Entry 1JOT (X-ray diffraction, 2.20 A resolution); this record covers chains A and B.

== Chain A ==
Protein: Agglutinin
Organism: Maclura pomifera
UniProtKB: P18674 (LECA_MACPO); numbering as in UniProt (aligned over 1-133)
Chain sequence (133 residues; each row starts with the number of its first residue):
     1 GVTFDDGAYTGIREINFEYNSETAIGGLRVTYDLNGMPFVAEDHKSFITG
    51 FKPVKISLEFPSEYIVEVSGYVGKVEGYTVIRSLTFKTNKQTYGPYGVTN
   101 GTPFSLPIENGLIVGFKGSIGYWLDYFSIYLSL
Swiss-Prot annotation at these positions:
  - natural variant: T31 (T31V: In minor forms), K52 (K52T: In minor forms), E59 (E59D: In minor forms), V72 (V72I: In minor forms), I81 (I81V: In minor forms), N110 (N110Q: In minor forms), L112 (L112G: In minor forms)

== Chain B ==
Protein: Agglutinin
Organism: Maclura pomifera
UniProtKB: P18676 (LEC2_MACPO); residues 2-21 here correspond to UniProt positions 1-20 (UniProt number = residue number - 1)
Chain sequence (20 residues; row label = number of the first residue in the row):
     2 GRNGKSQSIIVGPWGDRVTN
Not modelled in the structure: 2, 19-21

== How chain A and chain B interact ==
Residue-residue contacts (28; chain A residue first):
  A8(A) with S9(B)
  V72(A) with R18(B)
  T79(A) with G16(B); D17(B)
  I81(A) with W15(B); G16(B)
  T102(A) with R18(B)
  P103(A) with R18(B), hydrogen bond (backbone-side chain)
  F104(A) with W15(B)
  L106(A) with W15(B), hydrophobic
  D125(A) with G16(B)
  Y126(A) with W15(B); G16(B); D17(B)
  F127(A) with P14(B); W15(B), hydrogen bond (backbone-backbone)
  S128(A) with I11(B); V12(B); G13(B); P14(B)
  I129(A) with I10(B); I11(B); V12(B), hydrogen bond (backbone-backbone)
  Y130(A) with S9(B); I10(B); I11(B)
  L131(A) with I10(B), hydrogen bond (backbone-backbone); V12(B), hydrophobic
Other interface residues (no listed pair), chain A (16 interface residues in all): V80

== In short ==
Chain A and chain B form an interface of 16 and 10 residues respectively, with 4 hydrogen bonds. Polar
contacts include P103(A)-R18(B), F127(A)-W15(B) and I129(A)-V12(B).
Chain A is Agglutinin and chain B is Agglutinin, both from Maclura pomifera; the structure, Structure of the
lectin mpa complexed with T-antigen disaccharide, was determined by X-ray diffraction.
